5VL3 - chains Q and H of the 3 polymer chains in the assembly; structure by X-ray diffraction, 3.10 A resolution.

== Chain Q ==
Name: B-cell receptor CD22
From: Homo sapiens
UniProt: P20273 (CD22_HUMAN), isoform P20273-4; residues 22-330 here = UniProt positions 22-330
Sequence (323 residues; each row starts with the number of its first residue):
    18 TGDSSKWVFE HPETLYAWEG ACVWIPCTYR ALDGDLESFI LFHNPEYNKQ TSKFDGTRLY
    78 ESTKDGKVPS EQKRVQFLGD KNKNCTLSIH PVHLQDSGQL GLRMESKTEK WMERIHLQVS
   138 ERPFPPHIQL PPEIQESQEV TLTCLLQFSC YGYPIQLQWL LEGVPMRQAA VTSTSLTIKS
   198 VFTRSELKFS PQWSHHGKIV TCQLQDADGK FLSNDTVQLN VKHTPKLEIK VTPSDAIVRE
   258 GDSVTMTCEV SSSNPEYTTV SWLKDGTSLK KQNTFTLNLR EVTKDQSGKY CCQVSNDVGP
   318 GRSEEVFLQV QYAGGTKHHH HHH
Not modelled in the structure: 18-21, 48-52, 330-340
Disulfides: Cys39-Cys167, Cys44-Cys102, Cys161-Cys219, Cys265-Cys309
Glycans and other covalent adducts: glycan linked to Asn101; N-acetylglucosamine (NAG) linked to Asn231
Construct notes: expression tag (18-21, 331-340); engineered mutation Gln67 (Asn in P20273), Gln112 (Asn in P20273), Gln135 (Asn in P20273), Gln164 (Asn in P20273)
Swiss-Prot annotation at these positions:
  - binding site (N-acetylneuraminate): Arg120
  - glycosylation (N-linked (GlcNAc...) asparagine): Asn101, Asn231
  - natural variant: Gln152 (Q152E: Observed with a marginally higher frequency in patients with systemic lupus erythematosus)
What the authors report for this chain:
  - post-translational modification sites: Asn231
  - mutagenesis - N231Q: increased binding to Epratuzumab Fab Heavy Chain (chain H)
  - mutagenesis - N101A: abolished expression
  - mutagenesis - R120A, R120E: abolished binding to alpha2-6 sialyllactose
  - mutagenesis - R131A, R131K, R131Q: unchanged binding to alpha2-6 sialyllactose
  - specificity-determining residues: Trp128 (proposed by the authors, not directly observed)

== Chain H ==
Name: Epratuzumab Fab Heavy Chain
From: Mus musculus
UniProt: S6B291 (S6B291_HUMAN); the author numbering skips numbers that UniProt does not, so the offset changes along the chain: 109-113 = UniProt 132-136; 115-217 = UniProt 137-239
Sequence (222 residues; each row starts with the number of its first residue; note: 2 numbers in that range are skipped by the numbering (no residue carries them; nothing is unmodelled there); a row labelled like 82A-82C holds insertion residues (82A, then the next letters in order); numbers below 1 keep their minus sign (Glu-2 is residue -2)):
    -2 ETGQVQLVQS GAEVKKPGSS VKVSCKASGY TFTSYWLHWV RQAPGQGLEW IGYIN
   52A P
    53 RNDYTEYNQN FKDKATITAD ESTNTAYMEL
82A-82C SSL
    83 RSEDTAFYFC ARRDITT
   101 FYWGQGTTVT VSS
   115 ASTKGPSVFP LAPSSKSTSG GTAALGCLVK DYFPEPVTVS WNSGALTSGV HTFPAVLQSS
   175 GLYSLSSVVT VPSSSLGTQT YICNVNHKPS NTKVDKRVEP KSC
Not modelled in the structure: -2 to 0, 131-133, 216-217
Disulfides: Cys22-Cys92, Cys141-Cys197

== Chain Q / chain H interface ==
Residue-residue contacts (36; chain Q residue first):
  His144(Q) - Arg53(H)
  Ile145(Q) - Arg53(H)  hydrogen bond (backbone-side chain)
  Glu179(Q) - Arg95(H)  salt bridge
  Glu179(Q) - Ile97(H)
  Gly180(Q) - Ile97(H)
  His213(Q) - Trp33(H)
  His213(Q) - Tyr50(H)
  His213(Q) - Glu58(H)  salt bridge
  Gly214(Q) - Trp33(H)
  Gly214(Q) - Arg95(H)
  Ile216(Q) - Tyr32(H)  hydrophobic
  Ile216(Q) - Arg95(H)
  Ile216(Q) - Asp96(H)
  Ile216(Q) - Ile97(H)  hydrophobic
  Asp232(Q) - Ser31(H)
  Asp232(Q) - Arg53(H)  salt bridge
  Thr233(Q) - Ser31(H)  hydrogen bond (backbone-side chain)
  Thr233(Q) - Tyr32(H)
  Thr233(Q) - Arg53(H)  hydrogen bond (backbone-side chain)
  Val234(Q) - Ser31(H)
  Val234(Q) - Arg53(H)
  Gln235(Q) - Ser31(H)  hydrogen bond (backbone-backbone)
  Gln235(Q) - Tyr32(H)
  Gln235(Q) - Trp33(H)  hydrogen bond (backbone-side chain)
  Gln235(Q) - Asn52(H)
  Leu236(Q) - Trp33(H)
  Asn237(Q) - Asn54(H)
  Asn237(Q) - Tyr56(H)
  Asn271(Q) - Tyr56(H)  hydrogen bond
  Asn271(Q) - Glu58(H)
  Pro272(Q) - Tyr56(H)
  Glu273(Q) - Glu58(H)
  Glu273(Q) - Tyr59(H)  hydrogen bond (side chain-backbone)
  Glu273(Q) - Lys64(H)
  Tyr274(Q) - Gln61(H)  hydrogen bond
  Tyr274(Q) - Lys64(H)
Other interface residues (no listed pair), chain Q (20 interface residues in all): Leu147, Thr218, Ser270
Other interface residues (no listed pair), chain H (16 interface residues in all): Thr57

== Overview ==
20 residues of chain Q face 16 of chain H across their interface, with 8 hydrogen bonds and 3 salt bridges.
Among the polar pairs are Glu179(Q)-Arg95(H), His213(Q)-Glu58(H) and Asp232(Q)-Arg53(H). The paper reports
that R120A and R120E of chain Q abolish binding to alpha2-6 sialyllactose; the specificity determinant
Trp128(Q); 7 substitutions were tested in all.
Chain Q is B-cell receptor CD22 (Homo sapiens) and chain H is Epratuzumab Fab Heavy Chain (Mus musculus); the
structure, CD22 d1-d3 in complex with therapeutic Fab Epratuzumab, was determined by X-ray diffraction,
deposited together with 5VKJ, 5VKK and 5VKM.
